Entry 4QZZ (X-ray diffraction, 2.90 A resolution); this record covers chains O and P of the 28 polymer chains in the assembly.

# Chain O
Molecule: Proteasome subunit alpha type-2
Source organism: Saccharomyces cerevisiae
Notes: EC 3.4.25.1
UniProtKB: P23639 (PSA2_YEAST); numbering as in UniProt (aligned over 1-250)
Sequence (250 residues; numbered 1 to 250; the number before each row is that of its first residue):
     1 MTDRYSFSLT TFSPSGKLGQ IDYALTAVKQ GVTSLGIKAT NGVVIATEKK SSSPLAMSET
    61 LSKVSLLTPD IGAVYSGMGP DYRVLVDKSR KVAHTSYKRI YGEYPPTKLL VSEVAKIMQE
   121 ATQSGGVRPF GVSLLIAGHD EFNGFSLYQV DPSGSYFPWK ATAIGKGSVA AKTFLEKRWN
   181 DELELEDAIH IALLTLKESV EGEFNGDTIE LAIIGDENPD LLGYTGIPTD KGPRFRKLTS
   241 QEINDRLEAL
Curated features (UniProtKB/Swiss-Prot):
  - cross-link: Lys-108 (Glycyl lysine isopeptide (Lys-Gly) (interchain with G-Cter in ubiquitin))

# Chain P
Molecule: Proteasome subunit alpha type-3
Source organism: Saccharomyces cerevisiae
Notes: EC 3.4.25.1
UniProtKB: P23638 (PSA3_YEAST); residues 0-257 here correspond to UniProt positions 1-258 (UniProt number = residue number + 1)
Sequence (258 residues; numbered 0 to 257; the number before each row is that of its first residue; numbering starts at 0):
     0 MGSRRYDSRT TIFSPEGRLY QVEYALESIS HAGTAIGIMA SDGIVLAAER KVTSTLLEQD
    60 TSTEKLYKLN DKIAVAVAGL TADAEILINT ARIHAQNYLK TYNEDIPVEI LVRRLSDIKQ
   120 GYTQHGGLRP FGVSFIYAGY DDRYGYQLYT SNPSGNYTGW KAISVGANTS AAQTLLQMDY
   180 KDDMKVDDAI ELALKTLSKT TDSSALTYDR LEFATIRKGA NDGEVYQKIF KPQEIKDILV
   240 KTGITKKDED EEADEDMK
Not modelled in the structure: 0, 245-257
Curated features (UniProtKB/Swiss-Prot):
  - cross-link (Glycyl lysine isopeptide (Lys-Gly)): Lys-99 (interchain with G-Cter in ubiquitin), Lys-198 (interchain with G-Cter in ubiquitin), Lys-230 (interchain with G-Cter in ubiquitin)

# How chain O and chain P interact
Contacting residue pairs - 63 pairs, chain O then chain P:
  Arg-4(O) / Ser-2(P)  hydrogen bond (backbone-side chain)
  Tyr-5(O) / Ser-2(P)
  Tyr-5(O) / Tyr-5(P)
  Ser-6(O) / Gly-125(P)
  Ser-6(O) / Leu-127(P)
  Phe-7(O) / Ser-2(P)
  Phe-7(O) / Tyr-5(P)
  Phe-7(O) / Asp-6(P)
  Phe-7(O) / Gly-126(P)
  Ser-8(O) / Gly-126(P)  hydrogen bond (backbone-backbone)
  Ser-8(O) / Leu-127(P)
  Ser-8(O) / Arg-128(P)  hydrogen bond (side chain-backbone)
  Thr-10(O) / Arg-128(P)
  Thr-11(O) / Ser-7(P)
  Thr-11(O) / Thr-9(P)
  Thr-11(O) / Gln-20(P)
  Phe-12(O) / Gln-20(P)
  Phe-12(O) / Tyr-23(P)
  Phe-12(O) / Ala-24(P)  hydrophobic
  Phe-12(O) / Arg-128(P)
  Phe-12(O) / Pro-129(P)
  Phe-12(O) / Gly-131(P)
  Ser-13(O) / Tyr-23(P)
  Pro-14(O) / Tyr-23(P)  hydrophobic
  Pro-14(O) / Glu-26(P)
  Ser-15(O) / Glu-26(P)
  Ser-15(O) / His-30(P)
  Gly-16(O) / Tyr-23(P)
  Gly-16(O) / Ser-27(P)  hydrogen bond (backbone-side chain)
  Leu-18(O) / Arg-128(P)
  Lys-38(O) / Glu-57(P)  salt bridge
  Ser-112(O) / Glu-84(P)
  Lys-116(O) / Ile-85(P)
  Gln-119(O) / Ala-81(P)
  Gln-119(O) / Asp-82(P)  hydrogen bond
  Gln-119(O) / Ile-85(P)
  Gln-119(O) / Arg-128(P)
  Thr-122(O) / Arg-128(P)  hydrogen bond (backbone-side chain)
  Gln-123(O) / Tyr-121(P)
  Gln-123(O) / Leu-127(P)
  Gln-123(O) / Arg-128(P)  hydrogen bond (side chain-backbone)
  Gln-123(O) / Phe-130(P)
  Gly-125(O) / Leu-127(P)
  Ser-153(O) / Ala-81(P)
  Gly-154(O) / Ala-81(P)
  Ser-155(O) / Ala-81(P)
  Tyr-156(O) / Glu-84(P)  hydrogen bond
  Phe-157(O) / Leu-56(P)  hydrophobic
  Pro-158(O) / Leu-56(P)
  Pro-158(O) / Glu-57(P)  hydrogen bond (backbone-backbone)
  Pro-158(O) / Thr-60(P)
  Pro-158(O) / Ser-61(P)
  Trp-159(O) / Ser-53(P)
  Trp-159(O) / Leu-55(P)
  Trp-159(O) / Leu-56(P)
  Lys-160(O) / Thr-54(P)  hydrogen bond (side chain-backbone)
  Lys-160(O) / Leu-55(P)  hydrogen bond (backbone-backbone)
  Lys-160(O) / Leu-56(P)
  Lys-160(O) / Glu-57(P)
  Ala-161(O) / Leu-55(P)
  Leu-175(O) / Leu-55(P)  hydrophobic
  Glu-176(O) / Thr-54(P)
  Glu-176(O) / Leu-55(P)
Interface residues without a listed pair, chain O (34 interface residues in all): Ser-124, Tyr-148, Trp-179
Interface residues without a listed pair, chain P (32 interface residues in all): Leu-79, Thr-80

# In short
34 residues of chain O and 32 residues of chain P are in contact, with 11 hydrogen bonds and 1 salt bridge.
Polar pairs include Lys-38(O)/Glu-57(P), Arg-4(O)/Ser-2(P) and Ser-8(O)/Arg-128(P).
Here chain O is Proteasome subunit alpha type-2 and chain P is Proteasome subunit alpha type-3, both from
Saccharomyces cerevisiae. Entry 4QZZ (yCP in complex with Omuralide) was determined by X-ray diffraction
together with 4QUX, 4QUY, 4QV0, 4QV1, 4QV3, 4QV4 and 42 further entries from the same study.
